8IPG - chains A and C of the 6 polymer chains in the assembly; structure by X-ray diffraction, 1.64 A resolution.

Chain A (and C):
Molecule: Env polyprotein (Fragment)
Notes: chain C of this document is another copy of the same molecule, construct and numbering; everything in this record applies to it too
UniProt: W8QBL2 (W8QBL2_9HIV1); residues 27-70 here correspond to UniProt positions 11-54 (UniProt number = residue number - 16)
Chain sequence (44 residues; numbered 27 to 70; the number before each row is that of its first residue):
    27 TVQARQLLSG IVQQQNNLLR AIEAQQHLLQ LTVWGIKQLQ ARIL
Not modelled in the structure: 27 (chain C: fully traced)

Interface between chain A and chain C:
Pairs across the interface (29; chain A residue first):
  V28(A) - T27(C)
  Q29(A) - T27(C)
  A30(A) - T27(C)
  A30(A) - L34(C)  hydrophobic
  L33(A) - R31(C)
  L33(A) - L34(C)  hydrophobic
  L34(A) - L34(C)  hydrophobic
  I37(A) - L34(C)  hydrophobic
  I37(A) - I37(C)  hydrophobic
  I37(A) - Q41(C)  hydrogen bond (backbone-side chain)
  Q40(A) - Q41(C)
  Q41(A) - Q41(C)
  L44(A) - L45(C)  hydrophobic
  L44(A) - I48(C)  hydrophobic
  I48(A) - I48(C)  hydrophobic
  Q51(A) - I48(C)
  Q51(A) - Q52(C)
  Q51(A) - L55(C)
  L54(A) - Q52(C)
  L54(A) - L55(C)  hydrophobic
  T58(A) - L55(C)
  T58(A) - V59(C)
  T58(A) - I62(C)
  I62(A) - I62(C)  hydrophobic
  Q64(A) - L70(C)
  L65(A) - L65(C)  hydrophobic
  L65(A) - Q66(C)
  R68(A) - I69(C)
  R68(A) - L70(C)
Other interface residues (no listed pair), chain A (20 interface residues in all): A47, L55, G61
Other interface residues (no listed pair), chain C (19 interface residues in all): V38, L44, Q51, T58

In short:
The interface between chain A and chain C involves 20 residues on one side and 19 on the other; the contacts
include 1 hydrogen bond. Its one hydrogen-bonded contact is I37(A)-Q41(C).
Both chains are Env polyprotein (Fragment). Entry 8IPG (Structure of HP101/N44) was determined by X-ray
diffraction.
